PDB entry 5TOV | X-ray diffraction, 1.90 A resolution | chains A and B

# Chain A (and B)
Protein: Adenosylhomocysteinase
Organism: Thermotoga maritima (strain ATCC 43589 / MSB8 / DSM 3109 / JCM 10099)
Notes: EC 3.3.1.1; chain B of this document is another copy of the same molecule, construct and numbering; everything in this record applies to it too
UniProt: O51933 (SAHH_THEMA); numbering as in UniProt (aligned over 1-404)
Amino-acid sequence (407 residues; each row starts with the number of its first residue; numbers below 1 keep their minus sign (Ser-2 is residue -2)):
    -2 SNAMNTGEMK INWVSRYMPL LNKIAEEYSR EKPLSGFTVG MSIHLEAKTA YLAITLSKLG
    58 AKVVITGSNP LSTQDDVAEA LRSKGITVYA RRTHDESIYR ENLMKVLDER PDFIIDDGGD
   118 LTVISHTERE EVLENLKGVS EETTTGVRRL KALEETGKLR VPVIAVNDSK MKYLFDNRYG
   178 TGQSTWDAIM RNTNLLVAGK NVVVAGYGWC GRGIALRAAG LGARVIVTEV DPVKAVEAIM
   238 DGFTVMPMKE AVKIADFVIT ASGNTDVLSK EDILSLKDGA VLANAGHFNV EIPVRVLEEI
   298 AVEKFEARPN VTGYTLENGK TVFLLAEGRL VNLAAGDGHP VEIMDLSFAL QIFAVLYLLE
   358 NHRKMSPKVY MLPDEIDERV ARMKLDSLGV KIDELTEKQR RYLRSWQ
Unresolved in the structure: -2 to 1, 172-177, 283-284, 290, 330-334, 398-404 (chain B: -2 to 1)
Sequence notes: expression tag (-2 to 0)
Reported in the primary citation:
  - binding site for NADH: Cys207, Glu226, Lys231, Asn261, Ala282, His284, Asn329

# How chain A and chain B interact
Residue-residue contacts - 51 pairs, chain A then chain B:
  Met6(A) with Phe302(B), hydrophobic; Glu303(B)
  Trp10(A) with Thr190(B), hydrogen bond (side chain-backbone); Arg305(B); Phe320(B), hydrophobic
  Arg13(A) with Phe302(B); Phe320(B)
  Tyr14(A) with Leu192(B), hydrophobic; Gly276(B), hydrogen bond (side chain-backbone); Phe320(B)
  Lys45(A) with Asn191(B), hydrogen bond
  Gln180(A) with Arg214(B), hydrogen bond; Gly217(B)
  Asp184(A) with Gln180(B), hydrogen bond; Arg214(B), salt bridge
  Met187(A) with Gln180(B)
  Arg188(A) with Asp184(B), salt bridge
  Thr190(A) with Trp10(B), hydrogen bond (backbone-side chain)
  Asn191(A) with Lys45(B), hydrogen bond; Gly333(B); Asp334(B); His336(B), hydrogen bond (side chain-backbone); Pro337(B); Val338(B), hydrogen bond (backbone-backbone)
  Leu192(A) with Tyr14(B), hydrophobic; Pro337(B); Glu339(B)
  Leu193(A) with Pro337(B); Glu339(B), hydrogen bond (backbone-side chain); Ile340(B), hydrophobic
  Lys197(A) with Glu339(B), salt bridge
  Arg214(A) with Tyr176(B)
  Gly217(A) with Tyr176(B)
  Leu218(A) with Tyr176(B), hydrophobic
  Gly276(A) with Tyr14(B), hydrogen bond (backbone-side chain)
  Phe302(A) with Met6(B), hydrophobic; Arg13(B)
  Glu303(A) with Met6(B)
  Arg305(A) with Trp10(B)
  Phe320(A) with Trp10(B), hydrophobic; Arg13(B); Tyr14(B)
  His336(A) with Asn191(B)
  Pro337(A) with Asn191(B); Leu192(B); Leu193(B)
  Val338(A) with Asn191(B), hydrogen bond (backbone-backbone)
  Glu339(A) with Leu192(B); Leu193(B), hydrogen bond (side chain-backbone); Lys197(B), salt bridge
  Ile340(A) with Leu193(B), hydrophobic
Also at the interface, not in a pair above, chain A (31 interface residues in all): Val278, Ala304, Val308, Thr318
Also at the interface, not in a pair above, chain B (32 interface residues in all): Leu218, Val278, Ala304, Val308, Thr318

# Overview
The interface between chain A and chain B involves 31 residues on one side and 32 on the other, with 13
hydrogen bonds and 4 salt bridges. Among the polar pairs are Asp184(A)-Arg214(B), Arg188(A)-Asp184(B) and
Lys197(A)-Glu339(B). The paper reports a binding site for NADH at Cys207(A), Glu226(A) and Lys231(A) among
others.
Chain A and chain B are both Adenosylhomocysteinase (Thermotoga maritima (strain ATCC 43589 / MSB8 / DSM 3109
/ JCM 10099)); the structure, Crystal structure of the inactive form of S-adenosyl-L-homocysteine hydrolase
from Thermotoga maritima in binary complex with ..., was determined by X-ray diffraction, deposited together
with 5TOW.
